1HBM - chains B and E of the 6 polymer chains in the assembly; structure by X-ray diffraction, 1.80 A resolution.

Chain B (and E):
Name: Methyl-coenzyme M reductase I beta subunit
Source organism: Methanothermobacter thermautotrophicus
Notes: chain E of this document is another copy of the same molecule, construct and numbering; everything in this record applies to it too
UniProt: P11560 (MCRB_METTM); residues 2-443 here correspond to UniProt positions 1-442 (UniProt number = residue number - 1)
Amino-acid sequence (442 residues; each row starts with the number of its first residue):
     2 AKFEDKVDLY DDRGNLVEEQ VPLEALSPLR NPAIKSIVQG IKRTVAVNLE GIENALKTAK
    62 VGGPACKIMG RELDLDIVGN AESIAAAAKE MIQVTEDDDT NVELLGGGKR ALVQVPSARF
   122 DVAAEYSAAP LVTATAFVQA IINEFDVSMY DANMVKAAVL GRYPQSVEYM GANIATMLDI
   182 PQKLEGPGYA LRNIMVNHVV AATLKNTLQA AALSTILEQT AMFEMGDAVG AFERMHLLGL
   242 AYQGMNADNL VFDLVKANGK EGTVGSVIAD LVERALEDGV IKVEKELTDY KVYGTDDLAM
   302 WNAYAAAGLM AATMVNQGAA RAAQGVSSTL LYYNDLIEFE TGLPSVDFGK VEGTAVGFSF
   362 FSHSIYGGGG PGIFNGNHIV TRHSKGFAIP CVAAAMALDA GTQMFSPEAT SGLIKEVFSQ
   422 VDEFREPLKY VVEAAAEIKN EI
Curated features (UniProtKB/Swiss-Prot):
  - binding site (coenzyme B): Gly370
Bound ions: Na+ site 1: Asp99, Thr101; Na+ site 2 near Asn441 (its only coordinating residue here)
Ligand contacts:
  - factor 430 (F43): Ser365, Ile366, Tyr367
  - SHT (O-phosphono-N-{(2E)-7-[(2-sulfoethyl)dithio]hept-2-enoyl}-L-threonine): Phe361, Phe362, Tyr367, Gly368, Gly369, His379, Ile380, Val381

Chain B / chain E interface:
Pairs across the interface (83):
  Lys3(B) - Glu91(E)  hydrogen bond (side chain-backbone)
  Lys3(B) - Gln94(E)  hydrogen bond (side chain-backbone)
  Pro29(B) - Val123(E)
  Leu30(B) - Arg120(E)
  Arg31(B) - Val95(E)
  Arg31(B) - Thr96(E)
  Lys36(B) - Asp122(E)
  Val39(B) - Val123(E)  hydrophobic
  Gln40(B) - Asp122(E)  hydrogen bond (side chain-backbone)
  Lys43(B) - Ala124(E)  hydrogen bond (side chain-backbone)
  Lys43(B) - Ala125(E)  hydrogen bond (side chain-backbone)
  Met92(B) - Val230(E)
  Met92(B) - Gly231(E)
  Val95(B) - Arg31(E)
  Thr96(B) - Arg31(E)
  Arg120(B) - Leu30(E)
  Asp122(B) - Lys36(E)
  Asp122(B) - Gln40(E)
  Val123(B) - Pro29(E)
  Val123(B) - Val39(E)
  Val123(B) - Thr221(E)
  Ala124(B) - Lys43(E)  hydrogen bond (backbone-side chain)
  Ala124(B) - Glu225(E)
  Ala125(B) - Lys43(E)
  Ala125(B) - Glu126(E)
  Ala125(B) - Tyr127(E)
  Ala125(B) - Ala191(E)  hydrophobic
  Ala125(B) - Glu225(E)  hydrogen bond (backbone-side chain)
  Glu126(B) - Ala125(E)
  Glu126(B) - Glu126(E)
  Glu126(B) - Leu185(E)
  Glu126(B) - Pro188(E)
  Glu126(B) - Gly189(E)  hydrogen bond (side chain-backbone)
  Glu126(B) - Glu225(E)  hydrogen bond (backbone-side chain)
  Tyr127(B) - Ala125(E)
  Ser128(B) - Pro188(E)
  Ser128(B) - Gly189(E)
  Ala129(B) - Glu225(E)
  Leu132(B) - Pro188(E)
  Leu132(B) - Met226(E)
  Thr136(B) - Gly227(E)
  Thr136(B) - Val230(E)
  Gln140(B) - Val230(E)  hydrogen bond (side chain-backbone)
  Gln140(B) - Gly231(E)
  Gln140(B) - Ala232(E)  hydrogen bond (side chain-backbone)
  Gln140(B) - Phe233(E)
  Tyr164(B) - Gly187(E)
  Tyr164(B) - Pro188(E)
  Tyr170(B) - Pro188(E)
  Gln183(B) - Gln183(E)
  Gln183(B) - Leu185(E)  hydrogen bond (side chain-backbone)
  Gln183(B) - Glu186(E)
  Gln183(B) - Gly187(E)
  Gln183(B) - Pro188(E)
  Leu185(B) - Glu126(E)
  Leu185(B) - Pro182(E)  hydrophobic
  Leu185(B) - Gln183(E)  hydrogen bond (backbone-side chain)
  Glu186(B) - Gln183(E)
  Gly187(B) - Tyr164(E)
  Gly187(B) - Gln183(E)
  Pro188(B) - Ser128(E)
  Pro188(B) - Leu132(E)
  Pro188(B) - Tyr164(E)
  Pro188(B) - Tyr170(E)
  Pro188(B) - Gln183(E)
  Gly189(B) - Glu126(E)  hydrogen bond (backbone-side chain)
  Gly189(B) - Ser128(E)
  Ala191(B) - Ala125(E)  hydrophobic
  Thr221(B) - Val123(E)
  Glu225(B) - Ala124(E)
  Glu225(B) - Ala125(E)  hydrogen bond (side chain-backbone)
  Glu225(B) - Glu126(E)  hydrogen bond (side chain-backbone)
  Glu225(B) - Ala129(E)
  Glu225(B) - Leu132(E)
  Met226(B) - Leu132(E)
  Gly227(B) - Thr136(E)
  Val230(B) - Met92(E)
  Val230(B) - Thr136(E)
  Val230(B) - Gln140(E)  hydrogen bond (backbone-side chain)
  Gly231(B) - Met92(E)
  Gly231(B) - Gln140(E)
  Ala232(B) - Gln140(E)  hydrogen bond (backbone-side chain)
  Phe233(B) - Gln140(E)
Other interface residues (no listed pair), chain B (48 interface residues in all): Ile35, Ala119, Val133, Ile181, Pro182, Tyr190, Leu192, Phe224
Other interface residues (no listed pair), chain E (49 interface residues in all): Ile35, Ala119, Val133, Ile181, Tyr190, Leu192, Phe224

Overview:
Chain B and chain E form an interface of 48 and 49 residues respectively, with 18 hydrogen bonds. Polar
contacts include Lys3(B)-Glu91(E), Lys3(B)-Gln94(E) and Gln40(B)-Asp122(E). Ligands of chain B: factor 430 and
compound SHT. UniProt lists coenzyme B-binding residue Gly370(B) on chain B.
Both chains are Methyl-coenzyme M reductase I beta subunit (Methanothermobacter thermautotrophicus). Entry
1HBM (Methyl-coenzyme M reductase enzyme product complex) was determined by X-ray diffraction, deposited
together with 1HBN, 1HBO and 1HBU.
